Entry 8UBD (electron microscopy, 3.05 A resolution); this record covers chains B and C of the 9 polymer chains in the assembly.

# Chain B (and C)
Name: Avd
From: Bordetella phage BPP-1
Notes: chain C of this document is another copy of the same molecule, construct and numbering; everything in this record applies to it too
UniProt: chimeric construct of Q775D7, Q9FA38: residues 1-124 from Q775D7 (Q775D7_BPBPP) positions 1-124 (same numbers); residues 125-290 from Q9FA38 positions 5-170 (UniProt number = residue number - 120)
Chain sequence (290 residues; each row starts with the number of its first residue):
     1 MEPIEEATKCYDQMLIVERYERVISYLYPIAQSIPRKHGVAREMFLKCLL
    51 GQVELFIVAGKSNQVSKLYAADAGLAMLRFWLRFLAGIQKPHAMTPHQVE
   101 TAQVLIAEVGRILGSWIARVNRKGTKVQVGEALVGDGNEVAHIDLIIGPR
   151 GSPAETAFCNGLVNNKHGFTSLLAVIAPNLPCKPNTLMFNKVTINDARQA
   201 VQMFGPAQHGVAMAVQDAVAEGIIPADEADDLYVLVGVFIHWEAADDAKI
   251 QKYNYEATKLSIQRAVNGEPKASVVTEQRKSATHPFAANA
Not modelled in the structure: 123-290 (chain C: 1-10, 122-290)

# Interface between chain B and chain C
Residue-residue contacts - 48 pairs, chain B then chain C:
  Ile4(B) - Ala107(C)  hydrophobic
  Glu6(B) - Asp72(C)
  Glu6(B) - Ala76(C)
  Glu6(B) - Arg79(C)  salt bridge
  Ala7(B) - Asp72(C)  hydrogen bond (backbone-side chain)
  Ala7(B) - Ile117(C)  hydrophobic
  Thr8(B) - Tyr69(C)
  Val17(B) - Arg83(C)
  Glu21(B) - Phe80(C)
  Glu21(B) - Arg83(C)  salt bridge
  Ile24(B) - Phe80(C)  hydrophobic
  Ile24(B) - Phe84(C)  hydrophobic
  Ile24(B) - Ile88(C)  hydrophobic
  Ser25(B) - Ile88(C)
  Tyr28(B) - His38(C)  hydrogen bond
  Tyr28(B) - Ala41(C)
  Tyr28(B) - Phe84(C)  hydrophobic
  Tyr28(B) - Ile88(C)
  Pro29(B) - Lys90(C)
  Gln32(B) - Lys37(C)  hydrogen bond (side chain-backbone)
  Gln32(B) - His38(C)
  Gln32(B) - Lys90(C)
  Arg36(B) - Arg36(C)
  Arg42(B) - Lys37(C)
  Glu43(B) - Val40(C)
  Leu46(B) - Val40(C)  hydrophobic
  Leu46(B) - Met44(C)
  Lys47(B) - Val40(C)
  Lys47(B) - Glu43(C)  salt bridge
  Lys47(B) - Met44(C)
  Leu50(B) - Ala41(C)  hydrophobic
  Leu50(B) - Met44(C)  hydrophobic
  Leu50(B) - Met77(C)
  Leu50(B) - Phe80(C)
  Leu50(B) - Trp81(C)  hydrophobic
  Leu50(B) - Phe84(C)  hydrophobic
  Gly51(B) - Met44(C)
  Val53(B) - Met77(C)  hydrophobic
  Val53(B) - Phe80(C)  hydrophobic
  Glu54(B) - Met77(C)  hydrogen bond (backbone-side chain)
  Ile57(B) - Ala73(C)
  Ile57(B) - Ala76(C)  hydrophobic
  Ile57(B) - Met77(C)  hydrophobic
  Val58(B) - Ala73(C)  hydrophobic
  Lys61(B) - Tyr69(C)
  Lys61(B) - Asp72(C)  salt bridge
  Lys61(B) - Ala73(C)
  Lys61(B) - Ala76(C)
Interface residues without a listed pair, chain B (25 interface residues in all): Gln13, Ser62
Interface residues without a listed pair, chain C (25 interface residues in all): Gly39, Ala70, Gln89, Arg111

# Overview
Chain B and chain C each contribute 25 residues to their interface, with 4 hydrogen bonds and 4 salt bridges.
Polar contacts include Glu6(B)-Arg79(C), Glu21(B)-Arg83(C) and Lys47(B)-Glu43(C).
Both chains are Avd (Bordetella phage BPP-1). Entry 8UBD (Diversity-generating retroelement (DGR)
ribonucleoprotein reverse transcriptase - Pre-active State 2) was determined by electron microscopy together
with 8UB7, 8UB8, 8UB9, 8UBA, 8UBB, 8UBC, 8UBE and 8UBF from the same study.
